PDB entry 6R1U | electron microscopy, 4.36 A resolution (low resolution: residue-level contacts below are approximate; hydrogen-bond / salt-bridge calls are withheld) | chains G and J of the 13 polymer chains in the assembly

Chain G:
Protein: Histone H2A
Source organism: Xenopus laevis
UniProt: Q6AZJ8 (Q6AZJ8_XENLA); residues 1-129 here correspond to UniProt positions 2-130 (UniProt number = residue number + 1)
Chain sequence (129 residues; row label = number of the first residue in the row):
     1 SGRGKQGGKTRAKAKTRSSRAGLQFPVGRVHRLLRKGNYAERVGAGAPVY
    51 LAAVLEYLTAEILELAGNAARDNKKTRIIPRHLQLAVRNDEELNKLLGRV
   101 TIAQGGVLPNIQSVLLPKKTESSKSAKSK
Disordered / not traced: 1-7, 121-129

Chain J:
Molecule: 147-nt DNA strand
Sequence (147 nucleotides; each row starts with the number of its first residue; numbers below 1 keep their minus sign (DA-73 is residue -73)):
   -73 ATCGAGAATCCCGGTGCCGAGGCCGCTCAATTGGTCGTAGACAGCTCTAG
   -23 CACCGCTTAAACGCACGTACGCGCTGTCCCCCGCGTTTTAACCGCCAAGG
    27 GGATTACTCCCTAGTCTCCAGGCACGTGTCAGATATATACATCCGAT

Interface between chain G and chain J:
Residue-residue contacts (15):
  Thr10(G) - DT-42(J)
  Arg11(G) - DT-42(J)
  Ala12(G) - DG-41(J)
  Lys15(G) - DT-42(J)
  Thr16(G) - DT-43(J)
  Thr16(G) - DT-42(J)
  Arg17(G) - DT-43(J)
  Arg17(G) - DT-42(J)
  Arg20(G) - DT-42(J)
  Gly28(G) - DA-44(J)
  Gly28(G) - DT-43(J)
  Arg29(G) - DA-44(J)
  Arg32(G) - DA-44(J)
  Arg42(G) - DA-35(J)
  Arg77(G) - DA-54(J)
Interface residues without a listed pair, chain G (14 interface residues in all): Ser18, Thr120
Interface residues without a listed pair, chain J (8 interface residues in all): DA-73, DG-37

In short:
The interface between chain G and chain J involves 14 residues on one side and 8 on the other.
Chain G is Histone H2A (Xenopus laevis) and chain J is a 147-nt DNA strand; the structure, Structure of
LSD2/NPAC-linker/nucleosome core particle complex: Class 2, was determined by electron microscopy (same
publication as 6R1T and 6R25).
